PDB entry 4LNR | X-ray diffraction, 2.00 A resolution | chains A and B of the 3 polymer chains in the assembly

== Chain A ==
Molecule: HLA class I histocompatibility antigen, B-35 alpha chain
From: Homo sapiens
Reference sequence: P30685 (1B35_HUMAN); residues 1-276 here correspond to UniProt positions 25-300 (UniProt number = residue number + 24)
Amino-acid sequence (276 residues; row label = number of the first residue in the row):
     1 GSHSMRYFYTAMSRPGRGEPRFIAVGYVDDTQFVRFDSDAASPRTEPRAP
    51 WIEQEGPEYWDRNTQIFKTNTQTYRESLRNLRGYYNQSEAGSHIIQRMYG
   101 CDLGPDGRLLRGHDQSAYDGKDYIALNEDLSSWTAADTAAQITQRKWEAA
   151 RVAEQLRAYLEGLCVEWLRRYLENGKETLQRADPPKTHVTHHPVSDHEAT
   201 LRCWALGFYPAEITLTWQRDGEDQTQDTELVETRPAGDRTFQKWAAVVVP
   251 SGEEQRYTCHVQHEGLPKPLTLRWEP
Cystine bridges: Cys101-Cys164, Cys203-Cys259

== Chain B ==
Molecule: Beta-2-microglobulin
From: Homo sapiens
Reference sequence: P61769 (B2MG_HUMAN); residues 1-99 here correspond to UniProt positions 21-119 (UniProt number = residue number + 20)
Amino-acid sequence (99 residues; row label = number of the first residue in the row):
     1 IQRTPKIQVYSRHPAENGKSNFLNCYVSGFHPSDIEVDLLKNGERIEKVE
    51 HSDLSFSKDWSFYLLYYTEFTPTEKDEYACRVNHVTLSQPKIVKWDRDM
Cystine bridges: Cys25-Cys80
Swiss-Prot annotation at these positions:
  - modified residue: Gln2 (Pyrrolidone carboxylic acid)
  - glycosylation: Ile1 (N-linked (Glc) (glycation) isoleucine), Lys19 (N-linked (Glc) (glycation) lysine), Lys41 (N-linked (Glc) (glycation) lysine), Lys48 (N-linked (Glc) (glycation) lysine), Lys58 (N-linked (Glc) (glycation) lysine), Lys91 (N-linked (Glc) (glycation) lysine), Lys94 (N-linked (Glc) (glycation) lysine)

== How chain A and chain B interact ==
Residue-residue contacts (59; chain A residue first):
  Phe8(A) - Ser55(B)
  Phe8(A) - Phe56(B)  hydrophobic
  Tyr9(A) - Phe56(B)
  Thr10(A) - Phe56(B)
  Thr10(A) - Phe62(B)
  Met12(A) - Ser33(B)  hydrogen bond
  Arg17(A) - Asp34(B)  salt bridge
  Val25(A) - Asp53(B)
  Val25(A) - Leu54(B)
  Val25(A) - Ser55(B)
  Tyr27(A) - Ser55(B)
  Tyr27(A) - Tyr63(B)  hydrogen bond
  Gln32(A) - Asp53(B)  hydrogen bond
  Arg35(A) - Asp53(B)  salt bridge
  Arg48(A) - Asp53(B)  salt bridge
  Ile94(A) - Pro32(B)  hydrophobic
  Ile94(A) - Ser33(B)
  Gln96(A) - His31(B)  hydrogen bond
  Gln96(A) - Phe56(B)
  Gln96(A) - Trp60(B)  hydrogen bond (side chain-backbone)
  Gln96(A) - Phe62(B)
  Arg97(A) - Phe56(B)
  Met98(A) - Phe56(B)  hydrophobic
  Met98(A) - Lys58(B)
  Met98(A) - Trp60(B)  hydrophobic
  Gln115(A) - Trp60(B)
  Ser116(A) - Trp60(B)
  Ala117(A) - Trp60(B)
  Asp119(A) - His31(B)
  Gly120(A) - Arg3(B)  hydrogen bond (backbone-side chain)
  Gly120(A) - His31(B)
  Gly120(A) - Trp60(B)
  Asp122(A) - Trp60(B)  hydrogen bond
  His192(A) - Asp98(B)  salt bridge
  Arg202(A) - Asp98(B)  hydrogen bond (side chain-backbone)
  Arg202(A) - Met99(B)
  Trp204(A) - Asp98(B)
  Trp204(A) - Met99(B)
  Val231(A) - Gln8(B)
  Glu232(A) - Lys6(B)
  Glu232(A) - Gln8(B)  hydrogen bond (backbone-side chain)
  Glu232(A) - Tyr26(B)  hydrogen bond
  Glu232(A) - Ser28(B)  hydrogen bond
  Thr233(A) - Tyr26(B)
  Arg234(A) - Gln8(B)  hydrogen bond
  Arg234(A) - Tyr10(B)
  Arg234(A) - Tyr26(B)
  Arg234(A) - Met99(B)  hydrogen bond (side chain-backbone)
  Pro235(A) - Tyr10(B)  hydrogen bond (backbone-side chain)
  Pro235(A) - Asn24(B)
  Pro235(A) - Tyr26(B)
  Ala236(A) - Arg12(B)  hydrogen bond (backbone-side chain)
  Ala236(A) - Asn24(B)  hydrogen bond (backbone-side chain)
  Gly237(A) - Arg12(B)  hydrogen bond (backbone-side chain)
  Asp238(A) - Arg12(B)
  Gln242(A) - Tyr10(B)
  Gln242(A) - Ser11(B)  hydrogen bond (side chain-backbone)
  Gln242(A) - Arg12(B)  hydrogen bond (side chain-backbone)
  Trp244(A) - Met99(B)  hydrogen bond (side chain-backbone)
Other interface residues (no listed pair), chain A (34 interface residues in all): Ile23
Other interface residues (no listed pair), chain B (28 interface residues in all): Ile1, His13, Ser57, Asp59, Leu65

== Overview ==
34 residues of chain A face 28 of chain B across their interface; the contacts include 20 hydrogen bonds and 4
salt bridges. Among the polar pairs are Arg17(A)-Asp34(B), Arg35(A)-Asp53(B) and Arg48(A)-Asp53(B).
Chain A is HLA class I histocompatibility antigen, B-35 alpha chain and chain B is Beta-2-microglobulin, both
from Homo sapiens; the structure, The structure of HLA-B*35:01 in complex with the peptide (RPQVPLRPMTY), was
determined by X-ray diffraction.
